5OR7 - chains A and B of the 3 polymer chains in the assembly; structure by X-ray diffraction, 2.05 A resolution.

# Chain A (and B)
Molecule: Capsid protein
Source organism: Murine norovirus GV/CR10/2005/USA
Notes: chain B of this document is another copy of the same molecule, construct and numbering; everything in this record applies to it too
Reference sequence: A7YK37 (A7YK37_9CALI); residue numbers follow UniProt; this construct covers 1-541
Sequence (541 residues; numbered 1 to 541; the number before each row is that of its first residue):
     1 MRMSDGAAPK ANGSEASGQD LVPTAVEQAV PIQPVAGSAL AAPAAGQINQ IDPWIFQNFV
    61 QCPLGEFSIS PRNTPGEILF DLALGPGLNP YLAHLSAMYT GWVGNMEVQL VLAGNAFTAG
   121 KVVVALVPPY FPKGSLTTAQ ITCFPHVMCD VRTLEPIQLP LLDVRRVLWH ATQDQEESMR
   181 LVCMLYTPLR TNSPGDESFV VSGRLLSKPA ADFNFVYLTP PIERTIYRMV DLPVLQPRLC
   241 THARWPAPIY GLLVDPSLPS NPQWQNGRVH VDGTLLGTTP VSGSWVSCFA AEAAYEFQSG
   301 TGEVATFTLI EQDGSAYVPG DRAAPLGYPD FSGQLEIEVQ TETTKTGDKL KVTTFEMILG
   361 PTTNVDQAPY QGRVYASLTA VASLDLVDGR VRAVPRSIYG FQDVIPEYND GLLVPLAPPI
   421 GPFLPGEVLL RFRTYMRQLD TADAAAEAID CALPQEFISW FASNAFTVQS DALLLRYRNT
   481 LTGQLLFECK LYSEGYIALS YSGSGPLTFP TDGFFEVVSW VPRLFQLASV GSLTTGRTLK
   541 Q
Not modelled in the structure: 1-227, 346-348, 441-443, 531-541 (chain B: 1-227, 300, 344-348, 363-365, 381, 531-541)
Metal / ion sites: Na+ site 1: T278, Y328, Y408; Na+ site 2: P361, I405, Q484; Na+ site 3: N364, D366 (shared with 3 residues of chain C)
Reported in the primary citation:
  - Na+ coordination: N364, D366

# Interface between chain A and chain B
Residue-residue contacts - 81 pairs, chain A then chain B:
  P233(A) with S463(B)
  L235(A) with V281(B), hydrophobic; S463(B)
  R238(A) with W285(B); D313(B), salt bridge
  L239(A) with V281(B); S282(B); W285(B), hydrophobic
  C240(A) with S282(B)
  T241(A) with S282(B), hydrogen bond; G283(B)
  P246(A) with R392(B)
  A247(A) with S284(B)
  P248(A) with S284(B); W285(B); R392(B)
  Y250(A) with Q312(B); R392(B)
  V281(A) with L239(B)
  S282(A) with L239(B); C240(B); T241(B), hydrogen bond; E456(B)
  G283(A) with T241(B)
  S284(A) with A247(B); P248(B)
  W285(A) with R238(B); L239(B), hydrophobic; P248(B)
  Q312(A) with Y250(B)
  D313(A) with R238(B)
  E338(A) with E338(B); R396(B), salt bridge; R437(B), hydrogen bond (backbone-side chain)
  V339(A) with R437(B)
  Q340(A) with R437(B); Q438(B); E447(B), hydrogen bond
  E342(A) with A442(B)
  K349(A) with L439(B); D440(B), hydrogen bond (side chain-backbone); T441(B); A442(B)
  L350(A) with Q438(B); L439(B); T441(B), hydrogen bond (backbone-backbone); A444(B); E447(B)
  K351(A) with L439(B)
  V352(A) with R396(B), hydrogen bond (backbone-side chain); S397(B); R437(B); L439(B)
  T354(A) with R396(B), hydrogen bond
  R392(A) with P246(B); P248(B); Y250(B); R437(B), hydrogen bond (backbone-side chain)
  V394(A) with R437(B)
  R396(A) with E338(B), salt bridge; V352(B), hydrogen bond (side chain-backbone); T354(B), hydrogen bond; R396(B)
  S397(A) with V352(B)
  R437(A) with Q340(B); V352(B); V394(B)
  Q438(A) with Q340(B), hydrogen bond (backbone-side chain); L350(B)
  L439(A) with L350(B); K351(B)
  A444(A) with E342(B); L350(B), hydrophobic
  E456(A) with S282(B)
  W460(A) with W460(B), hydrophobic; S463(B); N464(B)
  S463(A) with P233(B); L235(B); W460(B)
  N464(A) with W460(B)
Interface residues without a listed pair, chain A (42 interface residues in all): T353, A393, M436, A445
Interface residues without a listed pair, chain B (43 interface residues in all): T353, M436, D443

# Summary
The interface between chain A and chain B involves 42 residues on one side and 43 on the other; the contacts
include 12 hydrogen bonds and 3 salt bridges. Among the polar pairs are R238(A)-D313(B), E338(A)-R396(B) and
T241(A)-S282(B). The paper reports Na+ coordination by N364(A) and D366(A).
Both chains are Capsid protein (Murine norovirus GV/CR10/2005/USA). Entry 5OR7 (Atomic structure of the murine
norovirus protruding domain and sCD300lf receptor complex) was determined by X-ray diffraction.
